5WOB - chains B and b of the 8 polymer chains in the assembly; structure by X-ray diffraction, 3.95 A resolution.

Chain B:
Molecule: Insulin-degrading enzyme
From: Homo sapiens
Notes: EC 3.4.24.56
UniProtKB: P14735 (IDE_HUMAN); residues 42-1019 here = UniProt positions 42-1019
Chain sequence (990 residues; row label = number of the first residue in the row):
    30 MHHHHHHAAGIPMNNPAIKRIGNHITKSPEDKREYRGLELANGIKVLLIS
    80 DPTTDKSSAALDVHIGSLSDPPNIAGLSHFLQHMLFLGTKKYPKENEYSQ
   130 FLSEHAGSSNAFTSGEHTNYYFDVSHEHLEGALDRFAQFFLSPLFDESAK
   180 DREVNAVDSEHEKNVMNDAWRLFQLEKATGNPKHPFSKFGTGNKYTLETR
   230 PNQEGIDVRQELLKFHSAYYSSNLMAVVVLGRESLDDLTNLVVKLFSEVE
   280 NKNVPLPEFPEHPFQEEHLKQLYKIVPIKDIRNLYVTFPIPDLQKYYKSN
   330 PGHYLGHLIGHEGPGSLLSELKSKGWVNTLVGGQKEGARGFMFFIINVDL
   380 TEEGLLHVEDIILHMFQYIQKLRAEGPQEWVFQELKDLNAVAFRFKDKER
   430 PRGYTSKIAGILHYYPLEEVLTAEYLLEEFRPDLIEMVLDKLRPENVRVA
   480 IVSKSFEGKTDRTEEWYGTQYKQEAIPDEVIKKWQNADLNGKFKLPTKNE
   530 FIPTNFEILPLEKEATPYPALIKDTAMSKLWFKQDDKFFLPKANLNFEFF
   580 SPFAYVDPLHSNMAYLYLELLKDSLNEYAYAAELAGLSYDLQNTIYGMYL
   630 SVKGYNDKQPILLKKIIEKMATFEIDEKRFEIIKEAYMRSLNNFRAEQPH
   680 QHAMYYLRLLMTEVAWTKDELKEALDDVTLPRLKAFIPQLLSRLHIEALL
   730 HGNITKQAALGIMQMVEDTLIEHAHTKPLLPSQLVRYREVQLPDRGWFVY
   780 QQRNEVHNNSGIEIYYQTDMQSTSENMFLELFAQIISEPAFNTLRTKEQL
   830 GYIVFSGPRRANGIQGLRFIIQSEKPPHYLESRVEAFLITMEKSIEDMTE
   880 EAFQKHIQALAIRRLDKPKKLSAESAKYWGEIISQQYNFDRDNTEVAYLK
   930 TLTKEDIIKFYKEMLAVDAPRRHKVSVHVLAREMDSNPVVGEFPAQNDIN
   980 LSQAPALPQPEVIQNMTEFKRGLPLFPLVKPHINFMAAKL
Not modelled in the structure: 30-44, 103, 117-118, 170-171, 544, 967-978, 1010-1019
Construct notes: initiating methionine (30); expression tag (31-41); engineered mutation L110 (Cys in P14735), Q111 (Glu in P14735), S171 (Cys in P14735), A178 (Cys in P14735), V257 (Cys in P14735), L414 (Cys in P14735), N573 (Cys in P14735), S590 (Cys in P14735), S789 (Cys in P14735), A812 (Cys in P14735), A819 (Cys in P14735), S904 (Cys in P14735), N966 (Cys in P14735), A974 (Cys in P14735)
Bound ions: Zn2+: H108, H112
Swiss-Prot annotation at these positions:
  - motif: E853 to Y858 (SlyX motif)
  - binding site (Zn(2+)): H108, H112, E189
  - binding site (substrate): H336 to G342, L359 to Q363
  - binding site (ATP): R429, D895 to S901
  - modified residue (N6-succinyllysine): K192, K697
  - mutagenesis: S132 (S132C: Increases catalytic rate towards INS and amyloid; when associated with C-817), N184 (N184C: Increases catalytic rate towards INS and amyloid; when associated with C-828), P286 (P286G: Reduced enzyme activity), G366 to G369 (Reduced enzyme activity), D426 (D426C: Increases catalytic rate towards INS and amyloid; when associated with C-899), Y496 (Y496A: Strongly reduced enzyme activity), F530 (F530A: Strongly increased enzyme activity), R767 (R767A: Decreases dimerization. No effect on degradation of ANP. Retains the ability to degrade an aberrant form of ANP, when in the presence of both ANP and the aberrant ANP), E817 (E817C: Increases catalytic rate towards INS and amyloid; when associated with C-132), Q828 (Q828C: Increases catalytic rate towards INS and amyloid; when associated with C-184), Y831 (Y831F: No effect on catalytic activity), K899 (K899C: Increases catalytic rate towards INS and amyloid; when associated with C-426)
From the paper describing this entry:
  - mutagenesis - F530A: increased catalytic activity (citing earlier work)
  - mutagenesis - E111Q: abolished catalytic activity (citing earlier work)

Chain b:
Molecule: Insulin
From: Homo sapiens
UniProtKB: P01308 (INS_HUMAN); residues 1-20 here correspond to UniProt positions 90-109 (UniProt number = residue number + 89)
Chain sequence (20 residues; each row starts with the number of its first residue):
     1 GIVEQCCTSICSLYQLENYC
Not modelled in the structure: 6-20

Interface between chain B and chain b:
Contacting residue pairs - 11 pairs, chain B then chain b:
  G335(B) - G1(b)
  G339(B) - G1(b)
  L359(B) - G1(b)  hydrogen bond (backbone-backbone)
  V360(B) - G1(b)
  G361(B) - G1(b)
  G361(B) - I2(b)
  G362(B) - I2(b)
  Q363(B) - V3(b)
  I374(B) - V3(b)  hydrophobic
  K436(B) - Q5(b)  hydrogen bond
  Y609(B) - G1(b)
Other interface residues (no listed pair), chain B (13 interface residues in all): G331, E341, K364

Summary:
13 residues of chain B face 4 of chain b across their interface, with 2 hydrogen bonds. Among the polar pairs
are K436(B)-Q5(b) and L359(B)-G1(b). From the paper: F530A of chain B increases catalytic activity; E111Q of
chain B abolishes catalytic activity.
Here chain B is Insulin-degrading enzyme and chain b is Insulin, both from Homo sapiens. Entry 5WOB (Crystal
Structure Analysis of Fab1-Bound Human Insulin Degrading Enzyme (IDE) in Complex with Insulin) was determined
by X-ray diffraction, deposited together with 6B3Q, 6B70, 6B7Z, 6BF7, 6BF9 and 6BFC.
